PDB entry 9E1M | electron microscopy, 3.25 A resolution | chains E and J of the 11 polymer chains in the assembly

[Chain E]
Name: Histone H3.2
Source organism: Xenopus laevis
Reference sequence: P84233 (H32_XENLA); residues 0-135 here correspond to UniProt positions 1-136 (UniProt number = residue number + 1)
Sequence (136 residues; each row starts with the number of its first residue; numbering starts at 0):
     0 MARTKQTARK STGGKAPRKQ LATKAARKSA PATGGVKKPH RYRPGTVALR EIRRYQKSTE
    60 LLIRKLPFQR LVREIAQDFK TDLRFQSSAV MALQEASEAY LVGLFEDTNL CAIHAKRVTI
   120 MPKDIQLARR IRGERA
Disordered / not traced: 0-37, 134-135
UniProt features mapped onto this chain:
  - modified residue: Arg2 (Asymmetric dimethylarginine), Thr3 (Phosphothreonine), Lys4 (Allysine), Gln5 (5-glutamyl dopamine), Thr6 (Phosphothreonine), Arg8 (Citrulline), Lys9 (N6,N6,N6-trimethyllysine), Ser10 (ADP-ribosylserine), Thr11 (Phosphothreonine), Lys14 (N6-(2-hydroxyisobutyryl)lysine), Arg17 (Asymmetric dimethylarginine), Lys18 (N6-(2-hydroxyisobutyryl)lysine), Lys23 (N6-(2-hydroxyisobutyryl)lysine), Arg26 (Citrulline), Lys27 (N6,N6,N6-trimethyllysine), Ser28 (ADP-ribosylserine), Lys36 (N6,N6,N6-trimethyllysine), Lys37 (N6-methyllysine), Tyr41 (Phosphotyrosine), Lys56 (N6,N6,N6-trimethyllysine) and 8 more in UniProt
  - lipidation: Cys110 (S-palmitoyl cysteine)

[Chain J]
Molecule: 152-nt DNA strand
Source organism: Homo sapiens
Sequence (152 nucleotides; row label = number of the first residue in the row; numbers below 1 keep their minus sign (DC-75 is residue -75)):
   -75 CCCTGGAGAA TCCCGGTGCC GAGGCCGCTC AATTGGTCGT AGACAGCTCT AGCACCGCTT
   -15 AAACGCACGT ACGCGCTGTC CCCCGCGTTT TAACCGCCAA GGGGATTACT CCCTAGTCTC
    45 CAGGCACGTG TCAGATATAT ACATCCTGTG CA
Disordered / not traced: -75

[Interface between chain E and chain J]
Pairs across the interface (23; chain E residue first):
  Arg40(E) with DG9(J), hydrogen bond to the sugar; DC10(J), sugar contact
  Tyr41(E) with DA-67(J), sugar contact; DA-66(J), sugar contact; DG9(J), sugar contact; DC10(J), hydrogen bond to the phosphate
  Arg42(E) with DG9(J), sugar contact
  Pro43(E) with DG9(J), sugar contact
  Gly44(E) with DG9(J), hydrogen bond to the phosphate
  Thr45(E) with DG9(J), phosphate contact
  Val46(E) with DG9(J), phosphate contact; DC10(J), phosphate contact
  Ala47(E) with DG9(J), hydrogen bond to the phosphate
  Arg49(E) with DA-66(J), sugar contact
  Lys56(E) with DC-64(J), salt bridge to the phosphate
  Arg63(E) with DA17(J), phosphate contact; DC18(J), salt bridge to the phosphate
  Lys64(E) with DC18(J), phosphate contact
  Leu65(E) with DA17(J), phosphate contact; DC18(J), hydrogen bond to the phosphate
  Pro66(E) with DA17(J), sugar contact
  Arg69(E) with DA17(J), salt bridge to the phosphate
  Arg83(E) with DG27(J), sugar contact
Interface residues without a listed pair, chain E (18 interface residues in all): His39, Asp81
Interface residues without a listed pair, chain J (12 interface residues in all): DG-68, DT-65, DC8, DG26

[Overview]
Chain E and chain J form an interface of 18 and 12 residues respectively, with 5 hydrogen bonds and 3 salt
bridges. Among the polar pairs are Arg40(E)-DG9(J), Tyr41(E)-DC10(J) and Gly44(E)-DG9(J).
Here chain E is Histone H3.2 (Xenopus laevis) and chain J is a 152-nt DNA strand (Homo sapiens). Entry 9E1M
(Snf2h bound nucleosome complex - ClassA2) was determined by electron microscopy (same publication as 9E1L,
9E1N, 9E1O, 9E1P, 9E1Q, 9E1R and 4 further entries).
